5GKH - chains A and C of the 4 polymer chains in the assembly; structure by X-ray diffraction, 2.90 A resolution.

== Chain A ==
Protein: Endonuclease EndoMS
From: Thermococcus kodakarensis KOD1
Notes: EC 3.1.-.-
UniProtKB: Q5JER9 (NUCS_THEKO); residues 1-252 here = UniProt positions 1-252
Chain sequence (252 residues; numbered 1 to 252; the number before each row is that of its first residue):
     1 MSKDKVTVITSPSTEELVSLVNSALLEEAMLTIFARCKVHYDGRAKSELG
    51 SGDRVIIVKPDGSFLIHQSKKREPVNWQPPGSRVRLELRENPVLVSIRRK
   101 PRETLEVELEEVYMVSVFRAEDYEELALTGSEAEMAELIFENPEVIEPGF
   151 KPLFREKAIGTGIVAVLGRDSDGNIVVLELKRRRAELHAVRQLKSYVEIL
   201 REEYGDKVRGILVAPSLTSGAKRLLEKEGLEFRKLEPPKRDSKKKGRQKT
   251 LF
Not modelled in the structure: 1, 241-252
Construct notes: engineered mutation Ala165 (Asp in Q5JER9)
Metal / ion sites: Mg2+: Glu179, Gln192 (shared with DC6(C) of chain C; 1 residue of chain D)

== Chain C ==
Molecule: 15-nt DNA strand
Sequence (15 nucleotides; each row starts with the number of its first residue):
     1 CGTGCCAGGTGCCGT
Metal / ion sites: Mg2+ site 1: DC6 (shared with Glu179(A), Gln192(A) of chain A; 1 residue of chain D)

== How chain A and chain C interact ==
Residue-residue contacts (46):
  Tyr41(A) with DG8(C), hydrogen bond to the base
  Arg44(A) with DG8(C), hydrogen bond to the base; DG9(C), salt bridge to the phosphate; DT10(C), salt bridge to the phosphate
  Ala45(A) with DG8(C), sugar contact
  Lys71(A) with DG11(C), phosphate contact; DC12(C), salt bridge to the phosphate
  Arg72(A) with DT10(C), sugar contact; DG11(C), hydrogen bond to the phosphate
  Glu73(A) with DT10(C), phosphate contact; DG11(C), phosphate contact
  Asn76(A) with DG8(C), hydrogen bond to the base
  Trp77(A) with DG8(C), hydrogen bond to the base; DG9(C), phosphate contact; DT10(C), hydrogen bond to the phosphate
  Gln78(A) with DG8(C), hydrogen bond to the base
  Pro79(A) with DG8(C), base contact
  Pro80(A) with DG11(C), phosphate contact
  Lys100(A) with DG2(C), salt bridge to the phosphate
  Glu103(A) with DG8(C), hydrogen bond to the base
  Ser131(A) with DA7(C), phosphate contact
  Glu132(A) with DC6(C), sugar contact; DA7(C), hydrogen bond to the phosphate
  Gly162(A) with DG4(C), phosphate contact; DC5(C), phosphate contact
  Ile163(A) with DG4(C), hydrogen bond to the phosphate; DC5(C), hydrogen bond to the phosphate
  Glu179(A) with DC6(C), phosphate contact
  Lys181(A) with DC6(C), salt bridge to the phosphate
  Arg182(A) with DA7(C), phosphate contact; DG8(C), hydrogen bond to the phosphate; DG9(C), salt bridge to the phosphate
  Arg183(A) with DG9(C), salt bridge to the phosphate
  Arg184(A) with DT3(C), salt bridge to the phosphate
  Glu186(A) with DG4(C), base contact
  Leu187(A) with DG4(C), sugar contact; DC5(C), phosphate contact
  His188(A) with DC6(C), salt bridge to the phosphate
  Arg191(A) with DC5(C), salt bridge to the phosphate
  Gln192(A) with DC6(C), hydrogen bond to the phosphate
  Tyr196(A) with DC5(C), hydrogen bond to the phosphate
  Thr218(A) with DT3(C), phosphate contact; DG4(C), hydrogen bond to the phosphate
  Ser219(A) with DT3(C), hydrogen bond to the phosphate
  Gly220(A) with DG4(C), phosphate contact
  Arg223(A) with DG4(C), salt bridge to the phosphate
Interface residues without a listed pair, chain A (37 interface residues in all): Arg98, Leu105, Leu128, Leu217, Ala221
Interface residues without a listed pair, chain C (12 interface residues in all): DC1

== Summary ==
The interface between chain A and chain C involves 37 residues on one side and 12 on the other, with 16
hydrogen bonds and 11 salt bridges. Polar pairs include Tyr41(A)-DG8(C), Arg44(A)-DG8(C) and Asn76(A)-DG8(C).
Glu179(A), Gln192(A) and DC6(C) coordinate Mg2+ site 1.
Chain A is Endonuclease EndoMS (Thermococcus kodakarensis KOD1) and chain C is a 15-nt DNA strand; the
structure, Structure of EndoMS-dsDNA2 complex, was determined by X-ray diffraction, deposited together with
5GKE, 5GKF, 5GKG, 5GKI and 5GKJ.
